PDB entry 5HHO | X-ray diffraction, 2.95 A resolution | chains E and C of the 5 polymer chains in the assembly

[Chain E]
Protein: JM22 TCR beta chain
Source organism: Homo sapiens
Amino-acid sequence (241 residues; row label = number of the first residue in the row):
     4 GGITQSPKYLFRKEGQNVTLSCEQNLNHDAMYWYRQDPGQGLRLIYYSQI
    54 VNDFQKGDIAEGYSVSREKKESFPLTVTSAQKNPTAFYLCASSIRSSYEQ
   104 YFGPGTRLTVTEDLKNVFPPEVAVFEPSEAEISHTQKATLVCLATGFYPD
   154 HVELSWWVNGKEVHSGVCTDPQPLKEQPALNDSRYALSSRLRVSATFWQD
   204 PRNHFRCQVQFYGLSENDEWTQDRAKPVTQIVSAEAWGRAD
Disordered / not traced: 244
Disulfide bonds: Cys-25/Cys-93, Cys-145/Cys-210

[Chain C]
Protein: M1-G4E, gilefvftl
Amino-acid sequence (9 residues; each row starts with the number of its first residue):
     1 GILEFVFTL

[Chain E / chain C interface]
Contacting residue pairs (8; chain E residue first):
  Asp-32(E) with Thr-8(C), hydrogen bond
  Gln-52(E) with Glu-4(C), hydrogen bond (side chain-backbone); Phe-5(C); Val-6(C), hydrogen bond (side chain-backbone)
  Ile-53(E) with Thr-8(C)
  Arg-98(E) with Phe-5(C)
  Ser-99(E) with Phe-5(C); Val-6(C), hydrogen bond (side chain-backbone)
Interface residues without a listed pair, chain E (6 interface residues in all): Ser-100
Interface residues without a listed pair, chain C (5 interface residues in all): Phe-7
Interface features reported in the paper:
  - interface residues, chain E: Arg-98(E)

[Overview]
6 residues of chain E face 5 of chain C across their interface, with 4 hydrogen bonds. Polar pairs include
Asp-32(E)/Thr-8(C), Gln-52(E)/Glu-4(C) and Gln-52(E)/Val-6(C). From the paper: the interface residue
Arg-98(E).
Here chain E is JM22 TCR beta chain (Homo sapiens) and chain C is M1-G4E, gilefvftl. Entry 5HHO (Crystal
Structure of the JM22 TCR in complex with HLA-A*0201 in complex with M1-G4E) was determined by X-ray
diffraction, deposited together with 5HHM, 5HHN, 5HHP and 5HHQ.
